Entry 1M5O (X-ray diffraction, 2.20 A resolution); this record covers chains B and C of the 3 polymer chains in the assembly.

== Chain B ==
Molecule: RNA hairpin ribozyme
Sequence (92 nucleotides; each row starts with the number of its first residue):
     1 GGAGAGAGAA GUCAACCAGA GAAACACACC AACCCAUUGC ACUCCGGGUU GGUGGUAUAU
    61 UACCUGGUAC GGGGGAAACU UCGUGGUGGC CG
Metal / ion sites: Ca2+ site 1 near G1 (its only coordinating residue here); Ca2+ site 2: G2, A3; Ca2+ site 3 near G8 (its only coordinating residue here); Ca2+ site 4 near G11 (its only coordinating residue here); Ca2+ site 5: A22, A59; Ca2+ site 6 near A28 (its only coordinating residue here); Ca2+ site 7 near C35 (its only coordinating residue here); Ca2+ site 8: U38, G39; Ca2+ site 9: C40, A41; Ca2+ site 10: U43, C44; Ca2+ site 11 near A59 (its only coordinating residue here); Ca2+ site 12 near G83 (its only coordinating residue here)

== Chain C ==
Molecule: U1 small nuclear ribonucleoprotein A
From: Homo sapiens
Notes: fragment: u1a rna binding domain
UniProtKB: P09012 (SNRPA_HUMAN); residue numbers follow UniProt; this construct covers 1-100
Sequence (100 residues; row label = number of the first residue in the row):
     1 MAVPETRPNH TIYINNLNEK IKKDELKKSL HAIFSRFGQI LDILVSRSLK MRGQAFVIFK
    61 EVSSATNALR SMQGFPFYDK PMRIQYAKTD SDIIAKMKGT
Unresolved in the structure: 1-5, 98-100
Sequence notes: engineered mutation His-31 (Tyr in P09012), Arg-36 (Gln in P09012)
Metal / ion sites: Ca2+ site 1: Lys-23, Arg-47; Ca2+ site 2 near Arg-47 (its only coordinating residue here)
Curated features (UniProtKB/Swiss-Prot):
  - modified residue: Ala-2 (N-acetylalanine), Lys-60 (N6-acetyllysine)
  - mutagenesis: Thr-11 (T11V: Abolishes RNA binding), Tyr-13 (Y13F: Substantially reduces RNA binding), Asn-15 (N15V: Abolishes RNA binding), Asn-16 (N16V: Substantially reduces RNA binding), Arg-52 (R52Q: Abolishes RNA binding)

== Interface between chain B and chain C ==
Contacting residue pairs (37; chain B residue first):
  A32(B) with Lys-22(C), salt bridge to the phosphate
  A36(B) with Leu-49(C), base contact; Arg-52(C), hydrogen bond to the base
  U37(B) with Glu-19(C), hydrogen bond to the base; Arg-52(C), base contact
  U38(B) with Asn-16(C), hydrogen bond to the base; Lys-80(C), hydrogen bond to the base
  G39(B) with Tyr-13(C), base contact; Asn-15(C), base contact; Asn-16(C), hydrogen bond to the base; Glu-19(C), hydrogen bond to the base; Lys-50(C), hydrogen bond to the sugar; Arg-52(C), hydrogen bond to the base; Gly-53(C), base contact; Gln-54(C), hydrogen bond to the base
  C40(B) with Tyr-13(C), stacking on the base; Gln-54(C), sugar contact; Phe-56(C), base contact; Gln-85(C), base contact; Tyr-86(C), hydrogen bond to the base; Ala-87(C), base contact; Lys-88(C), hydrogen bond to the sugar
  A41(B) with Leu-44(C), base contact; Met-51(C), sugar contact; Phe-56(C), stacking on the base; Thr-89(C), hydrogen bond to the base; Asp-90(C), hydrogen bond to the base; Ser-91(C), hydrogen bond to the base
  C42(B) with Thr-89(C), base contact; Asp-90(C), hydrogen bond to the base; Ser-91(C), base contact; Asp-92(C), hydrogen bond to the base
  C45(B) with Ser-46(C), hydrogen bond to the phosphate; Ser-48(C), phosphate contact
  G46(B) with Ser-48(C), phosphate contact; Leu-49(C), hydrogen bond to the phosphate; Arg-52(C), salt bridge to the phosphate
Also at the interface, not in a pair above, chain B (11 interface residues in all): A31
Also at the interface, not in a pair above, chain C (26 interface residues in all): Thr-6, Leu-17

== Summary ==
11 residues of chain B face 26 of chain C across their interface, with 18 hydrogen bonds, 2 salt bridges and 2
aromatic stacking contacts. Polar pairs include A36(B)/Arg-52(C), U37(B)/Glu-19(C) and U38(B)/Asn-16(C).
UniProt lists 5 mutagenesis sites on chain C.
Chain B is RNA hairpin ribozyme and chain C is U1 small nuclear ribonucleoprotein A (Homo sapiens); the
structure, Transition State Stabilization by a Catalytic RNA, was determined by X-ray diffraction together
with 1M5P and 1M5K from the same study.
